Entry 1IHZ (X-ray diffraction, 1.65 A resolution); this record covers chain A.

Chain A:
Protein: Staphylococcal nuclease
Organism: Staphylococcus aureus
Notes: EC 3.1.31.1
UniProtKB: P00644 (NUC_STAAU); residues 1-149 here correspond to UniProt positions 83-231 (UniProt number = residue number + 82)
Amino-acid sequence (149 residues; each row starts with the number of its first residue):
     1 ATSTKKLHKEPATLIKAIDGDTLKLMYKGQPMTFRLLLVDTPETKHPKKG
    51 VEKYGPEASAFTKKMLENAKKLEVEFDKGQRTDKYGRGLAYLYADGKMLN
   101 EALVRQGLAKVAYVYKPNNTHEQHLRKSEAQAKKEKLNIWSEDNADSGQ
Disordered / not traced: 1-5, 142-149
Differences from the reference sequence: engineered mutation L23 (Val105 in P00644), L66 (Val148 in P00644), L72 (Ile154 in P00644), L92 (Ile174 in P00644), L99 (Val181 in P00644)
UniProt features mapped onto this chain:
  - active site: R35, E43, R87
  - binding site (Ca(2+)): D21, D40, T41

In short:
UniProt lists 3 active-site residues and 3 Ca2+-binding residues.
Chain A is Staphylococcal nuclease (Staphylococcus aureus); the structure, Structure of S. nuclease mutant
quintuple mutant V23L/V66L/I72L/I92L/V99L, was determined by X-ray diffraction (same publication as 1II3).
